PDB entry 2KFK | solution NMR | chains A and B

Chain A:
Name: Bud emergence protein 1
From: Saccharomyces cerevisiae
Reference sequence: P29366 (BEM1_YEAST); residues 4-78 here correspond to UniProt positions 477-551 (UniProt number = residue number + 473)
Amino-acid sequence (78 residues; row label = number of the first residue in the row):
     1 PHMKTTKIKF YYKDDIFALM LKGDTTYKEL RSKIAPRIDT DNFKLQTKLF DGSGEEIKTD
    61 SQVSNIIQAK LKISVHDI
Differences from the reference sequence: expression tag (1-3)

Chain B:
Name: Cell division control protein 24
From: Saccharomyces cerevisiae
Notes: engineered mutation(s): DELETE UNP RESIDUES 770-777, 807-809
Reference sequence: P11433 (CDC24_YEAST); aligned to UniProt positions 761-843 over residues 104-186 (the alignment contains insertions or deletions, so no single offset holds)
Amino-acid sequence (86 residues; numbered 101 to 186; the number before each row is that of its first residue):
   101 PLGSILFRIS YNSEIFTLLV EKVWNFDDLI MAINSKISNT HISPITKIKY QDEDGDFVVL
   161 GSDEDWNVAK EMLAENNEKF LNIRLY
Differences from the reference sequence: expression tag (101-103)

Chain A / chain B interface:
Pairs across the interface (34; chain A residue first):
  T5(A) with E171(B)
  K7(A) with Y150(B); D152(B); V168(B); M172(B)
  K9(A) with D152(B); D154(B); D156(B); V158(B)
  Y11(A) with D154(B); D156(B)
  D15(A) with K149(B); V159(B)
  I16(A) with D156(B); F157(B); V158(B); V159(B)
  F17(A) with V158(B); V159(B)
  A18(A) with Y150(B); D152(B); V158(B); D165(B)
  L19(A) with V168(B)
  M20(A) with E164(B); N167(B); V168(B)
  K33(A) with E164(B)
  R37(A) with V159(B); G161(B); S162(B); D165(B)
  K70(A) with E153(B)
  K72(A) with D154(B)
Also at the interface, not in a pair above, chain A (15 interface residues in all): P36

Summary:
Chain A and chain B form an interface of 15 and 17 residues respectively.
Here chain A is Bud emergence protein 1 and chain B is Cell division control protein 24, both from
Saccharomyces cerevisiae. Entry 2KFK (Solution structure of Bem1p PB1 domain complexed with Cdc24p PB1 domain)
was determined by solution NMR.
